6YRL - chains A and D of the 4 polymer chains in the assembly; structure by X-ray diffraction, 2.34 A resolution.

# Chain A (and D)
Name: Centriole protein
From: Chlamydomonas reinhardtii
Notes: chain D of this document is another copy of the same molecule, construct and numbering; everything in this record applies to it too
UniProtKB: A9CQL4 (A9CQL4_CHLRE); residues 1-114 here correspond to UniProt positions 277-390 (UniProt number = residue number + 276)
Amino-acid sequence (116 residues; each row starts with the number of its first residue; numbers below 1 keep their minus sign (Gly-1 is residue -1)):
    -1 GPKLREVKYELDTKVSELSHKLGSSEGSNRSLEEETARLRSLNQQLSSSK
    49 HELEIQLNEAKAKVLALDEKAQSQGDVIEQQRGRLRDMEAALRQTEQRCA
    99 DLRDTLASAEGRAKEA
Not modelled in the structure: -1 to 6 (chain D: -1 to 2, 114)
Sequence notes: expression tag (-1 to 0)
Modified / non-standard residues: Mse86 (selenomethionine; parent Met)
What the authors report for this chain:
  - self-association interface (contacts with another copy of this molecule): Tyr7, Glu24, Arg28, Glu32, Arg36, Leu63, Glu67, Arg101, Arg110

# Chain A / chain D interface
Cross-chain cystine bridges: Cys97(A)-Cys97(D)
Residue-residue contacts (107):
  Leu9(A) - Lys6(D)
  Leu9(A) - Leu9(D)  hydrophobic
  Leu9(A) - Asp10(D)
  Asp10(A) - Leu9(D)
  Val13(A) - Val13(D)  hydrophobic
  Val13(A) - Leu16(D)  hydrophobic
  Leu16(A) - Val13(D)
  Leu16(A) - Leu16(D)  hydrophobic
  Leu16(A) - Ser17(D)
  Leu16(A) - Leu20(D)  hydrophobic
  Ser17(A) - Leu16(D)
  Lys19(A) - Leu20(D)
  Leu20(A) - Lys19(D)
  Leu20(A) - Leu20(D)  hydrophobic
  Ser23(A) - Ser23(D)  hydrogen bond
  Ser23(A) - Glu24(D)
  Ser23(A) - Asn27(D)  hydrogen bond
  Glu24(A) - Ser23(D)
  Ser26(A) - Asn27(D)
  Asn27(A) - Ser23(D)
  Asn27(A) - Ser26(D)
  Asn27(A) - Asn27(D)  hydrogen bond
  Leu30(A) - Asn27(D)
  Leu30(A) - Leu30(D)  hydrophobic
  Leu30(A) - Glu31(D)
  Leu30(A) - Thr34(D)
  Glu31(A) - Leu30(D)
  Thr34(A) - Glu33(D)
  Thr34(A) - Thr34(D)
  Thr34(A) - Leu37(D)
  Leu37(A) - Thr34(D)
  Leu37(A) - Leu37(D)  hydrophobic
  Leu37(A) - Arg38(D)
  Arg38(A) - Glu33(D)  salt bridge
  Arg38(A) - Leu37(D)
  Leu40(A) - Asn41(D)
  Asn41(A) - Leu37(D)
  Asn41(A) - Leu40(D)
  Asn41(A) - Asn41(D)  hydrogen bond (side chain-backbone)
  Asn41(A) - Leu44(D)
  Leu44(A) - Asn41(D)
  Leu44(A) - Leu44(D)  hydrophobic
  Leu44(A) - Lys48(D)
  Ser47(A) - Lys48(D)
  Lys48(A) - Leu44(D)
  Lys48(A) - Ser47(D)
  Lys48(A) - Leu51(D)
  Leu51(A) - Lys48(D)
  Leu51(A) - Leu51(D)  hydrophobic
  Leu51(A) - Glu52(D)
  Leu51(A) - Leu55(D)  hydrophobic
  Gln54(A) - Leu55(D)
  Leu55(A) - Gln54(D)
  Leu55(A) - Leu55(D)
  Ala58(A) - Ala58(D)  hydrophobic
  Ala58(A) - Val62(D)
  Lys61(A) - Val62(D)
  Val62(A) - Lys61(D)
  Val62(A) - Val62(D)  hydrophobic
  Val62(A) - Leu65(D)
  Leu65(A) - Val62(D)  hydrophobic
  Leu65(A) - Leu65(D)  hydrophobic
  Leu65(A) - Asp66(D)
  Asp66(A) - Leu65(D)
  Ala69(A) - Gln72(D)
  Gln72(A) - Ala69(D)  hydrogen bond (side chain-backbone)
  Gln72(A) - Gln72(D)
  Gln72(A) - Gly73(D)
  Gln72(A) - Ile76(D)
  Gly73(A) - Gln72(D)
  Val75(A) - Ile76(D)  hydrophobic
  Ile76(A) - Gln72(D)
  Ile76(A) - Ile76(D)  hydrophobic
  Ile76(A) - Gln79(D)  hydrogen bond (backbone-side chain)
  Gln79(A) - Ile76(D)
  Gln79(A) - Gln79(D)  hydrogen bond
  Gln79(A) - Arg80(D)  hydrogen bond
  Arg80(A) - Gln79(D)
  Arg82(A) - Leu83(D)
  Arg82(A) - Glu87(D)  salt bridge
  Leu83(A) - Gln79(D)
  Leu83(A) - Arg82(D)
  Leu83(A) - Leu83(D)  hydrophobic
  Leu83(A) - Mse86(D)  hydrophobic
  Mse86(A) - Mse86(D)
  Mse86(A) - Leu90(D)  hydrophobic
  Glu87(A) - Arg82(D)  salt bridge
  Glu87(A) - Mse86(D)
  Ala89(A) - Leu90(D)
  Leu90(A) - Ala89(D)
  Leu90(A) - Leu90(D)  hydrophobic
  Leu90(A) - Thr93(D)
  Thr93(A) - Leu90(D)
  Thr93(A) - Thr93(D)
  Thr93(A) - Glu94(D)
  Thr93(A) - Cys97(D)  hydrogen bond (backbone-side chain)
  Glu94(A) - Thr93(D)
  Arg96(A) - Cys97(D)
  Cys97(A) - Thr93(D)
  Cys97(A) - Cys97(D)  disulfide
  Cys97(A) - Leu100(D)
  Leu100(A) - Cys97(D)
  Leu100(A) - Leu100(D)  hydrophobic
  Leu100(A) - Arg101(D)
  Leu100(A) - Leu104(D)  hydrophobic
  Thr103(A) - Leu104(D)
  Leu104(A) - Leu104(D)  hydrophobic
Interface residues without a listed pair, chain A (55 interface residues in all): Lys12, Glu33, Ser45, Glu52, Lys68, Arg101
Interface residues without a listed pair, chain D (58 interface residues in all): Ser45, Lys59, Lys68, Val75, Arg96, Thr103, Ala107, Glu108

# In short
The interface between chain A and chain D involves 55 residues on one side and 58 on the other; the contacts
include 1 disulfide bond, 9 hydrogen bonds and 3 salt bridges. Among the polar pairs are Arg38(A)-Glu33(D),
Arg82(A)-Glu87(D) and Ser23(A)-Ser23(D). The paper reports a self-association interface involving Tyr7(A),
Glu24(A) and Arg28(A) among others.
Chain A and chain D are both Centriole protein (Chlamydomonas reinhardtii); the structure, Structure of the
Chlamydomonas reinhardtii SAS-6 coiled-coil domain, C2 crystal form, was determined by X-ray diffraction
together with 6Z26, 6YRN and 6YS4 from the same study.
